PDB entry 5QY1 | X-ray diffraction, 1.72 A resolution | chains A and B

== Chain A ==
Molecule: Pre-mRNA-splicing factor 8
From: Saccharomyces cerevisiae (strain ATCC 204508 / S288c)
Notes: fragment: yPrp8 RNaseH
Reference sequence: P33334 (PRP8_YEAST); residue numbers follow UniProt; this construct covers 1836-2090
Chain sequence (258 residues; each row starts with the number of its first residue):
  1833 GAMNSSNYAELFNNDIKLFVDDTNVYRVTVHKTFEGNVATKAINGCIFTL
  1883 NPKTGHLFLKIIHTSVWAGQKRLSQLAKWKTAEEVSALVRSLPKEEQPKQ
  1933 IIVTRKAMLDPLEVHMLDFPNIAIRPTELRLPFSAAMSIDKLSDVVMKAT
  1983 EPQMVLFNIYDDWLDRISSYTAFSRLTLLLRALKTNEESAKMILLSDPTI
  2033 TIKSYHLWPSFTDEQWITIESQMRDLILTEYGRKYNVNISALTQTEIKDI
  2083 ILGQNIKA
Disordered / not traced: 2070-2090
Sequence notes: expression tag (1833-1835)
Curated features (UniProtKB/Swiss-Prot):
  - mutagenesis: Asp1853 (D1853A: Alters protein folding. Severely impaired growth. Strongly reduced growth at 35 degrees Celsius; when associated with A-1854; D1853N: Reduced growth at 30 degrees Celsius ...), Asp1854 (D1854A: Reduced growth at 30 degrees Celsius. Strongly reduced growth at 16 degrees Celsius. Strongly reduced growth at 35 degrees Celsius; when associated with A-1853 ...), Thr1855 (T1855A: Reduced growth at 30 degrees Celsius. Strongly reduced growth at 16 degrees Celsius), Thr1936 (T1936A: Reduced growth at 30 degrees Celsius. Strongly reduced growth at 16 degrees Celsius), Arg1937 (R1937K: Severely impaired growth. Reduced growth at 30 degrees Celsius. Strongly reduced growth at 16 degrees Celsius)
Residues lining bound ligands: r-1,2-propanediol (PGR): Ser1970, Ile1971, Asp1972, Lys2023, Leu2026, Ile2034, Leu2039, Trp2040, Pro2041

== Chain B ==
Molecule: A1 cistron-splicing factor AAR2
From: Saccharomyces cerevisiae (strain ATCC 204508 / S288c)
Notes: fragment: GAMA - Aar2(1-152) - SSSSS - Aar2(171-317); engineered mutation(s): L153_D170delinsSSSSS
Reference sequence: P32357 (AAR2_YEAST); residue numbers follow UniProt; this construct covers 1-152, 171-317
Chain sequence (308 residues; numbered -3 to 317; 13 numbers in that range are skipped by the numbering (no residue carries them; nothing is unmodelled there); the number before each row is that of its first residue; numbers below 1 keep their minus sign (Gly-3 is residue -3)):
    -3 GAMAMNTVPFTSAPIEVTIGIDQYSFNVKENQPFHGIKDIPIGHVHVIHF
    47 QHADNSSMRYGYWFDCRMGNFYIQYDPKDGLYKMMEERDGAKFENIVHNF
    97 KERQMMVSYPKIDEDDTWYNLTEFVQMDKIRKIVRKDENQFSYVDSSMTT
   147 VQENEL
   166 SSSSSDPAHSLNYTVINFKSREAIRPGHEMEDFLDKSYYLNTVMLQGIFK
   216 NSSNYFGELQFAFLNAMFFGNYGSSLQWHAMIELICSSATVPKHMLDKLD
   266 EILYYQIKTLPEQYSDILLNERVWNICLYSSFQKNSLHNTEKIMENKYPE
   316 LL
Disordered / not traced: -3 to 0, 166-169
Sequence notes: expression tag (-3 to 0); linker (166-170)
Curated features (UniProtKB/Swiss-Prot):
  - region: Leu261 to Ile282 (Leucine-zipper)
  - modified residue: Ser253 (Phosphoserine), Thr274 (Phosphothreonine)
  - mutagenesis: Ser253 (S253A: No effect on interaction with PRP8; S253D/E: Disrupts interaction with PRP8)
Residues lining bound ligands: (2-aminopyridin-3-yl)methanol (R8A): Phe120, Val121, Gln122, Lys125, Ile126, Ile129, Ser218, Asn219, Gly222, Glu223, Phe226

== Chain A / chain B interface ==
Pairs across the interface (16):
  Gln1907(A) - Met195(B)
  Gln1907(A) - Leu199(B)
  Leu1908(A) - Met195(B)  hydrophobic
  Trp1911(A) - Glu194(B)
  Trp1911(A) - Met195(B)  hydrophobic
  Trp1911(A) - Phe198(B)  hydrophobic
  Asp1942(A) - Lys184(B)  salt bridge
  Glu1945(A) - Lys184(B)  salt bridge
  Val1946(A) - Ile189(B)  hydrophobic
  Val1946(A) - Glu194(B)
  Val1946(A) - Phe198(B)  hydrophobic
  His1947(A) - Glu194(B)
  Leu1949(A) - Lys184(B)
  Leu1949(A) - Ser185(B)
  Leu1949(A) - Arg186(B)
  Asp1950(A) - Arg186(B)  salt bridge

== Summary ==
9 residues of chain A and 8 residues of chain B are in contact, with 3 salt bridges. Among the polar pairs are
Asp1942(A)-Lys184(B), Glu1945(A)-Lys184(B) and Asp1950(A)-Arg186(B). Ligands of chain A: r-1,2-propanediol.
Ligands of chain B: (2-aminopyridin-3-yl)methanol.
Here chain A is Pre-mRNA-splicing factor 8 and chain B is A1 cistron-splicing factor AAR2, both from
Saccharomyces cerevisiae (strain ATCC 204508 / S288c). Entry 5QY1 (PanDDA analysis group deposition --
Aar2/RNaseH in complex with fragment F2X-Entry A07a) was determined by X-ray diffraction (same publication as
5QY2, 5QY3, 5QY4, 5QY5, 5QY6, 5QY7 and 128 further entries).
